7EWC - chains A and B; structure by X-ray diffraction, 2.05 A resolution.

Chain A (and B):
Protein: Putative antitoxin HigA2
From: Mycobacterium tuberculosis (strain ATCC 25618 / H37Rv)
Notes: chain B of this document is another copy of the same molecule, construct and numbering; everything in this record applies to it too
UniProtKB: O53467 (HIGA2_MYCTU); numbering as in UniProt (aligned over 1-101)
Amino-acid sequence (101 residues; numbered 1 to 101; the number before each row is that of its first residue):
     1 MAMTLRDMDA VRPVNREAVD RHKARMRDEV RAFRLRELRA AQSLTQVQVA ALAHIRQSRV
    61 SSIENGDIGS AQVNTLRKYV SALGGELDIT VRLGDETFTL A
Unresolved in the structure: 1-30, 101 (chain B: 1-33)
Reported in the primary citation:
  - conformationally variable residues (domain motion): H54

Interface between chain A and chain B:
Pairs across the interface - 45 pairs, chain A then chain B:
  R34(A) - F98(B)
  L35(A) - F98(B)  hydrophobic
  L38(A) - L93(B)  hydrophobic
  I68(A) - V73(B)
  I68(A) - L100(B)
  G69(A) - V73(B)  hydrogen bond (backbone-backbone)
  G69(A) - N74(B)  hydrogen bond (backbone-backbone)
  S70(A) - Q72(B)
  A71(A) - Q72(B)
  A71(A) - V73(B)  hydrogen bond (backbone-backbone)
  Q72(A) - G69(B)
  Q72(A) - S70(B)  hydrogen bond (side chain-backbone)
  Q72(A) - A71(B)
  Q72(A) - Q72(B)
  V73(A) - I68(B)
  V73(A) - G69(B)  hydrogen bond (backbone-backbone)
  V73(A) - A71(B)  hydrogen bond (backbone-backbone)
  N74(A) - G69(B)  hydrogen bond (backbone-backbone)
  L76(A) - L100(B)  hydrophobic
  V80(A) - V91(B)  hydrophobic
  G84(A) - L93(B)
  G85(A) - R92(B)
  G85(A) - L93(B)
  E86(A) - T90(B)
  E86(A) - V91(B)
  E86(A) - R92(B)  salt bridge
  L87(A) - I89(B)  hydrophobic
  L87(A) - T90(B)
  D88(A) - D88(B)
  D88(A) - I89(B)
  D88(A) - T90(B)  hydrogen bond (backbone-backbone)
  D88(A) - R92(B)  salt bridge
  I89(A) - L87(B)  hydrophobic
  I89(A) - D88(B)
  T90(A) - E86(B)
  T90(A) - L87(B)
  T90(A) - D88(B)  hydrogen bond (backbone-backbone)
  V91(A) - V80(B)  hydrophobic
  V91(A) - E86(B)
  R92(A) - G85(B)
  R92(A) - E86(B)  salt bridge
  R92(A) - D88(B)  salt bridge
  L93(A) - L38(B)  hydrophobic
  L93(A) - Q42(B)
  F98(A) - L38(B)  hydrophobic
Interface residues without a listed pair, chain A (26 interface residues in all): R31, L83, L100
Interface residues without a listed pair, chain B (25 interface residues in all): L35, L76, L83, G84

Summary:
Chain A and chain B form an interface of 26 and 25 residues respectively, with 9 hydrogen bonds and 4 salt
bridges. Polar contacts include E86(A)-R92(B), D88(A)-R92(B) and Q72(A)-S70(B). From the paper: conformational
variability at H54(A).
Chain A and chain B are both Putative antitoxin HigA2 (Mycobacterium tuberculosis (strain ATCC 25618 /
H37Rv)); the structure, Mycobacterium tuberculosis HigA2 (Form I), was determined by X-ray diffraction
together with 7EWD and 7EWE from the same study.
